8FRX - chains A and B of the 5 polymer chains in the assembly; structure by electron microscopy, 2.70 A resolution.

== Chain A (and B) ==
Name: 5-hydroxytryptamine receptor 3A
From: Mus musculus
Notes: chain B of this document is another copy of the same molecule, construct and numbering; everything in this record applies to it too
UniProt: E9QLC0 (E9QLC0_MOUSE); residues 1-462 here correspond to UniProt positions 28-489 (UniProt number = residue number + 27)
Amino-acid sequence (553 residues; each row starts with the number of its first residue; numbers below 1 keep their minus sign (Trp-74 is residue -74)):
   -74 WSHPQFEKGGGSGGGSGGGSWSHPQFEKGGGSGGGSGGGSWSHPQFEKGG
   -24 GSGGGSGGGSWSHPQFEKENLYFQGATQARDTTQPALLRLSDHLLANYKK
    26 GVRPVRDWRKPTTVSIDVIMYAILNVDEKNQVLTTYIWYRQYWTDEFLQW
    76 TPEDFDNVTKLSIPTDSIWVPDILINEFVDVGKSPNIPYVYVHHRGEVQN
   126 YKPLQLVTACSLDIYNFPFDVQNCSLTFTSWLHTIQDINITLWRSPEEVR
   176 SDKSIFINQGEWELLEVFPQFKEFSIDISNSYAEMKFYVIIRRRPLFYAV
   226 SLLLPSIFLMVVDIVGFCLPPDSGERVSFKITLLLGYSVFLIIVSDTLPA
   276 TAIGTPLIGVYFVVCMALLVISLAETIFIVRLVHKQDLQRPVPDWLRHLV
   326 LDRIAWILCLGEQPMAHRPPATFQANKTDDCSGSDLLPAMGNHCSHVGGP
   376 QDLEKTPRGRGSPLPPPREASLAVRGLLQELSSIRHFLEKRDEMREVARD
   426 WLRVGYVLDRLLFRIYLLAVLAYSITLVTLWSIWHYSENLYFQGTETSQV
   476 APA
Not modelled in the structure: -74 to 6, 336-396, 463-478
Cystine bridges: Cys135-Cys149
Glycans and other covalent adducts: N-acetylglucosamine (NAG) linked to Asn82, Asn148, Asn164
Differences from the reference sequence: expression tag (-74 to 0, 463-478)
Small-molecule neighbours:
  - Y82 (5-[(1R,3S,4R)-1-azabicyclo[2.2.2]octan-3-yl]-1,3,4,5-tetrahydro-6H-azepino[5,4,3-cd]indazol-6-one), molecule 1: Asp42, Ile44, Trp63, Arg65, Tyr126
  - Y82, molecule 2: Asn101, Thr154, Ser155, Trp156, Phe199, Ile201, Asp202, Tyr207

== Chain A / chain B interface ==
Residue-residue contacts (74; chain A residue first):
  Ala11(A) with Arg31(B)
  Leu12(A) with Val30(B); Trp33(B), hydrophobic
  Leu13(A) with Val27(B), hydrophobic
  Tyr46(A) with Asn101(B); Glu102(B)
  Leu49(A) with Val104(B), hydrophobic
  Tyr61(A) with Phe103(B); Val104(B)
  Trp63(A) with Trp156(B)
  Asp81(A) with Trp33(B), hydrogen bond (backbone-side chain); Arg34(B), salt bridge
  Asn82(A) with Trp33(B)
  Val83(A) with Trp33(B)
  Ser87(A) with Gly26(B); His158(B), hydrogen bond
  Pro89(A) with Gly26(B)
  Lys108(A) with Val106(B)
  Ser109(A) with Val106(B)
  Pro110(A) with Val106(B)
  Ile112(A) with Leu99(B), hydrophobic; Trp156(B)
  Tyr114(A) with Trp94(B), hydrogen bond; Val95(B), hydrogen bond (side chain-backbone); Asp97(B); Leu157(B); His158(B)
  Val115(A) with Leu157(B)
  Tyr116(A) with Leu157(B), hydrogen bond (side chain-backbone); His158(B); Thr159(B), hydrogen bond (side chain-backbone)
  Tyr126(A) with Trp156(B); Leu157(B), hydrophobic
  Lys127(A) with Trp156(B)
  Pro128(A) with Trp156(B), hydrophobic
  Gln130(A) with Val104(B); Asp105(B)
  Ile180(A) with Ile201(B), hydrophobic
  Gln184(A) with Gln56(B); Ser136(B), hydrogen bond
  Phe222(A) with Thr276(B); Ala277(B)
  Leu229(A) with Val288(B), hydrophobic
  Phe233(A) with Leu259(B), hydrophobic; Ser263(B); Met291(B), hydrophobic; Val295(B), hydrophobic
  Val240(A) with Ile302(B)
  Cys243(A) with Ile302(B), hydrophobic; Arg306(B), hydrogen bond (backbone-side chain)
  Leu244(A) with Ile302(B), hydrophobic
  Pro245(A) with His309(B)
  Asp247(A) with His309(B), salt bridge
  Glu250(A) with Gly249(B)
  Phe254(A) with Ile256(B), hydrophobic
  Thr257(A) with Ile256(B)
  Phe265(A) with Ile267(B), hydrophobic
  Ile268(A) with Ile267(B), hydrophobic
  Val399(A) with Ala398(B), hydrophobic
  Leu403(A) with Leu402(B), hydrophobic
  Leu406(A) with Leu402(B), hydrophobic; Glu405(B)
  Ser407(A) with Glu405(B)
  Arg410(A) with Glu405(B), salt bridge; Ser408(B)
  Leu413(A) with Ile409(B), hydrophobic; Phe412(B), hydrophobic
  Glu414(A) with Phe412(B)
  Asp417(A) with Phe412(B); Arg416(B), salt bridge
  Arg420(A) with Arg416(B)
  Arg424(A) with Asp312(B), salt bridge
  Leu427(A) with Gln311(B)
  Tyr431(A) with Gln311(B)
Interface residues without a listed pair, chain A (59 interface residues in all): Pro10, Pro113, Ser179, Leu221, Val237, Ser248, Gly261, Ile409, Arg416
Interface residues without a listed pair, chain B (61 interface residues in all): Lys24, Lys25, Arg28, Asp32, Phe72, Asp162, Asn205, Val252, Leu260, Ala275, Ile278, Leu298, Ala299, Val305, Lys310, Lys415

== Overview ==
59 residues of chain A and 61 residues of chain B are in contact; the contacts include 8 hydrogen bonds and 5
salt bridges. Among the polar pairs are Asp81(A)-Arg34(B), Asp247(A)-His309(B) and Arg410(A)-Glu405(B).
Ligands of chain A: compound Y82.
Both chains are 5-hydroxytryptamine receptor 3A (Mus musculus). Entry 8FRX (Full-length mouse 5-HT3A receptor
in complex with SMP100, pre-activated) was determined by electron microscopy, deposited together with 8FRW,
8FRZ, 8FSB, 8FSP and 8FSZ.
